Entry 5KHJ (X-ray diffraction, 2.01 A resolution); this record covers chains A and B.

Chain A (and B):
Molecule: Potassium/sodium hyperpolarization-activated cyclic nucleotide-gated channel 2
From: Mus musculus
Notes: chain B of this document is another copy of the same molecule, construct and numbering; everything in this record applies to it too
UniProt: O88703 (HCN2_MOUSE); numbering as in UniProt (aligned over 443-643)
Chain sequence (204 residues; each row starts with the number of its first residue):
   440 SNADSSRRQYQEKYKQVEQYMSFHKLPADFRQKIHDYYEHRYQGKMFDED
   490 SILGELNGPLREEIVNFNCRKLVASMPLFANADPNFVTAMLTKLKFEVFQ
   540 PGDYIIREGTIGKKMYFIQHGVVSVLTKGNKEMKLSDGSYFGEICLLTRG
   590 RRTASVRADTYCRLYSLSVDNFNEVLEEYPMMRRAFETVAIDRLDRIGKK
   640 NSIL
Disordered / not traced: 440-442, 642-643 (chain B: 440-442)
Sequence notes: expression tag (440-442)
Swiss-Prot annotation at these positions:
  - binding site (3',5'-cyclic AMP): G581, E582, C584, R591, T592, R632
  - modified residue: S641 (Phosphoserine)
  - mutagenesis: S594 (S594R: Shifts channel activation to more negative voltage, slows channel opening and speeds up channel closure. Reduces sensitivity to activation by cAMP)

Chain A / chain B interface:
Pairs across the interface (40; chain A residue first):
  D443(A) - Q458(B)
  S444(A) - Q458(B)  hydrogen bond
  S445(A) - Q458(B)  hydrogen bond
  K484(A) - F462(B)
  F486(A) - Q458(B)
  F486(A) - Y459(B)
  F486(A) - F462(B)  hydrophobic
  I491(A) - Y477(B)
  E494(A) - K452(B)
  E494(A) - Y476(B)  hydrogen bond (backbone-side chain)
  E494(A) - Y477(B)  hydrogen bond
  E494(A) - Y481(B)  hydrogen bond (backbone-side chain)
  E494(A) - M485(B)
  L495(A) - Y476(B)
  L495(A) - Y477(B)  hydrophobic
  N496(A) - Y476(B)
  N496(A) - V537(B)  hydrogen bond (side chain-backbone)
  N496(A) - F538(B)
  N496(A) - D542(B)
  P498(A) - F538(B)
  P498(A) - D542(B)
  P498(A) - Y543(B)
  L499(A) - F469(B)  hydrophobic
  L499(A) - I473(B)  hydrophobic
  L499(A) - Y476(B)  hydrophobic
  L499(A) - Q539(B)
  E502(A) - F469(B)
  E502(A) - K472(B)
  I503(A) - Y459(B)
  I503(A) - F469(B)  hydrophobic
  F506(A) - H463(B)
  F506(A) - K464(B)
  F506(A) - P466(B)
  N507(A) - Y459(B)  hydrogen bond
  N507(A) - H463(B)
  N507(A) - L465(B)
  N524(A) - R546(B)
  N524(A) - T549(B)
  E617(A) - R590(B)  hydrogen bond (backbone-side chain)
  Y618(A) - T549(B)
Interface residues without a listed pair, chain A (24 interface residues in all): Y481, Q482, E488, L492, E501, E616
Interface residues without a listed pair, chain B (28 interface residues in all): Q455, V456, E536, E547, I550

Summary:
The interface between chain A and chain B involves 24 residues on one side and 28 on the other; the contacts
include 8 hydrogen bonds. Polar pairs include S444(A)-Q458(B), S445(A)-Q458(B) and E494(A)-Y476(B).
Both chains are Potassium/sodium hyperpolarization-activated cyclic nucleotide-gated channel 2 (Mus musculus).
Entry 5KHJ (HCN2 CNBD in complex with uridine-3', 5'-cyclic monophosphate (cUMP)) was determined by X-ray
diffraction, deposited together with 5KHG, 5KHH, 5KHI and 5KHK.
